6PPO - chains A and B of the 5 polymer chains in the assembly; structure by electron microscopy, 3.20 A resolution.

# Chain A
Name: Capsid protein VP1
Organism: Rhinovirus C
Notes: EC 3.4.22.29, 3.6.1.15, 3.4.22.28, 2.7.7.48
Reference sequence: E5D8F2 (E5D8F2_9ENTO); residues 1-279 here correspond to UniProt positions 568-846 (UniProt number = residue number + 567)
Chain sequence (279 residues; numbered 1 to 279; the number before each row is that of its first residue):
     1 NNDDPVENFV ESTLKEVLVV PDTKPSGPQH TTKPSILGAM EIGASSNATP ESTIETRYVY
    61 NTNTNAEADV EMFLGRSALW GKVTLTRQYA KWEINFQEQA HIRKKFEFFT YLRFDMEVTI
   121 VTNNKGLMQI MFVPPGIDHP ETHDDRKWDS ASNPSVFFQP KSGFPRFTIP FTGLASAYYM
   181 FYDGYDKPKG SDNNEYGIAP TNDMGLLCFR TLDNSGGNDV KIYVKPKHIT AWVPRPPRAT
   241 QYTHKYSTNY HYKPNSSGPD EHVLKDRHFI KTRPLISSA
Disordered / not traced: 1-18
Construct notes: variant Lys125 (Thr692 in E5D8F2)
Swiss-Prot annotation at these positions:
  - site: Ala279 (Cleavage)

# Chain B
Name: Capsid protein VP3
Organism: Rhinovirus C
Notes: EC 3.4.22.29, 3.6.1.15, 3.4.22.28, 2.7.7.48
Reference sequence: E5D8F2 (E5D8F2_9ENTO); residues 1-235 here correspond to UniProt positions 333-567 (UniProt number = residue number + 332)
Chain sequence (235 residues; each row starts with the number of its first residue):
     1 GLPTRLPSGS QQFMTTEDEQ SPNILPGFHP SKKIHIPGMI TNVMHMARVD SFIPINNIQG
    61 EVGKVSMYYI TVTKKTVTER ILVLPLEMSN TLFATTLLGE VLNYYANWSG SITITFMCVC
   121 DAFSTGKFLV AYTPPGGKLP EDRKQAMLGV HIIWDLGLQS SCTIVVPWIS SGFYRRTKAD
   181 SFTHGGYVSL WYQTAFVPPV SGGTGSILAT CSACPDMSVR MLRDSPMMEQ KNELQ
Swiss-Prot annotation at these positions:
  - region: Glu233 to Gln235 (Amphipathic alpha-helix)

# How chain A and chain B interact
Residue-residue contacts - 189 pairs, chain A then chain B:
  Val20(A) - Asp216(B)
  Val20(A) - Met217(B)
  Pro21(A) - Pro215(B)
  Pro21(A) - Asp216(B)
  Ile36(A) - Cys162(B)  hydrophobic
  Ile36(A) - Thr163(B)  hydrogen bond (backbone-backbone)
  Ile36(A) - Val165(B)  hydrophobic
  Leu37(A) - Gln159(B)
  Leu37(A) - Ser161(B)
  Gly38(A) - Gln159(B)
  Gly38(A) - Ser161(B)
  Ala39(A) - Ser161(B)
  Met40(A) - Phe52(B)  hydrophobic
  Met40(A) - Thr115(B)
  Met40(A) - Met117(B)  hydrophobic
  Met40(A) - Ser161(B)  hydrogen bond (backbone-side chain)
  Met40(A) - Thr210(B)
  Glu41(A) - Met117(B)
  Glu41(A) - Ser160(B)  hydrogen bond
  Ser45(A) - Arg48(B)
  Ser45(A) - Val49(B)
  Ser45(A) - Asp50(B)  hydrogen bond (side chain-backbone)
  Ser46(A) - Thr113(B)
  Ser46(A) - Thr163(B)
  Ala48(A) - Thr113(B)  hydrogen bond (backbone-side chain)
  Ala48(A) - Thr163(B)
  Ala48(A) - Val165(B)  hydrophobic
  Ala48(A) - Cys214(B)  hydrogen bond (backbone-side chain)
  Thr49(A) - Val165(B)
  Pro50(A) - Ser111(B)
  Pro50(A) - Val165(B)
  Pro50(A) - Cys214(B)
  Thr53(A) - Ile152(B)
  Thr53(A) - Val165(B)
  Ile54(A) - Val150(B)  hydrophobic
  Ile54(A) - Pro167(B)  hydrophobic
  Asn63(A) - Ser109(B)
  Asn63(A) - Tyr174(B)  hydrogen bond
  Asn63(A) - Ser218(B)  hydrogen bond
  Thr64(A) - Ser218(B)
  Thr64(A) - Val219(B)
  Asn65(A) - Asn42(B)
  Asn65(A) - Met44(B)
  Asn65(A) - Met217(B)  hydrogen bond (side chain-backbone)
  Asn65(A) - Ser218(B)
  Asn65(A) - Val219(B)  hydrogen bond (side chain-backbone)
  Glu67(A) - Tyr105(B)  hydrogen bond (backbone-side chain)
  Glu67(A) - Arg220(B)
  Glu67(A) - Met221(B)  hydrogen bond (side chain-backbone)
  Glu67(A) - Leu222(B)  hydrogen bond (side chain-backbone)
  Ala68(A) - Asn42(B)
  Ala68(A) - Val43(B)  hydrogen bond (backbone-backbone)
  Ala68(A) - Met44(B)  hydrophobic
  Ala68(A) - Tyr105(B)
  Ala68(A) - Val219(B)  hydrophobic
  Asp69(A) - Thr41(B)
  Asp69(A) - Asn42(B)
  Val70(A) - Ile40(B)
  Val70(A) - Thr41(B)  hydrogen bond (backbone-backbone)
  Met72(A) - Leu222(B)
  Phe73(A) - Tyr104(B)  hydrophobic
  Phe73(A) - Tyr105(B)
  Phe73(A) - Leu222(B)
  Arg76(A) - Thr15(B)
  Arg76(A) - Thr16(B)  hydrogen bond
  Arg76(A) - Leu222(B)  hydrogen bond (side chain-backbone)
  Ser77(A) - Phe13(B)
  Ser77(A) - Thr15(B)
  Gln97(A) - Leu234(B)
  Glu98(A) - Gln230(B)  hydrogen bond (backbone-side chain)
  Glu98(A) - Glu233(B)
  Glu98(A) - Leu234(B)
  Gln99(A) - Gln230(B)
  Ala100(A) - Met228(B)
  Ala100(A) - Glu229(B)
  Ala100(A) - Gln230(B)  hydrogen bond (backbone-side chain)
  His101(A) - Asp224(B)
  His101(A) - Met228(B)  hydrogen bond (side chain-backbone)
  Arg103(A) - Leu234(B)
  Lys104(A) - Glu100(B)  salt bridge
  Lys104(A) - Tyr104(B)
  Lys104(A) - Met227(B)
  Lys104(A) - Met228(B)
  Lys105(A) - Tyr104(B)
  Phe108(A) - Met46(B)  hydrophobic
  Phe108(A) - Glu100(B)
  Phe108(A) - Val101(B)  hydrophobic
  Phe108(A) - Tyr104(B)  hydrophobic
  Phe109(A) - Ile40(B)  hydrophobic
  Tyr111(A) - Ile36(B)  hydrophobic
  Arg113(A) - Pro30(B)
  Arg113(A) - Ser31(B)  hydrogen bond (side chain-backbone)
  Arg113(A) - Lys32(B)
  Arg113(A) - Lys33(B)
  Glu117(A) - Glu19(B)
  Glu117(A) - Ser21(B)  hydrogen bond
  Thr119(A) - Phe13(B)
  Val121(A) - Phe13(B)  hydrophobic
  Phe132(A) - Ile24(B)  hydrophobic
  Phe132(A) - Leu25(B)  hydrophobic
  Pro154(A) - Ile24(B)  hydrophobic
  Pro154(A) - Leu25(B)  hydrophobic
  Phe164(A) - Phe13(B)  hydrophobic
  Arg166(A) - Phe13(B)
  Arg166(A) - Glu17(B)  salt bridge
  Arg166(A) - Glu19(B)
  Arg166(A) - Ser21(B)
  Arg166(A) - Pro22(B)
  Phe167(A) - Pro22(B)
  Phe167(A) - Ile24(B)  hydrophobic
  Thr168(A) - Ser21(B)  hydrogen bond
  Thr168(A) - Pro22(B)  hydrogen bond (backbone-backbone)
  Thr168(A) - Asn23(B)
  Thr168(A) - Ile24(B)  hydrogen bond (backbone-backbone)
  Ile169(A) - Ile24(B)  hydrophobic
  Pro170(A) - Asn23(B)
  Pro170(A) - Ile24(B)
  Pro170(A) - Phe28(B)  hydrophobic
  Phe171(A) - Phe28(B)
  Phe171(A) - Pro30(B)
  Phe171(A) - Ser31(B)
  Thr172(A) - Phe28(B)
  Ala175(A) - Ser31(B)  hydrogen bond (backbone-side chain)
  Ser176(A) - Lys32(B)
  Ser176(A) - Lys33(B)
  Ser176(A) - Ile34(B)  hydrogen bond (side chain-backbone)
  Ser176(A) - Ile36(B)
  Tyr223(A) - Phe13(B)  hydrophobic
  Lys225(A) - Glu17(B)  hydrogen bond (side chain-backbone)
  Lys225(A) - Asp18(B)  salt bridge
  Lys227(A) - Ser21(B)  hydrogen bond
  Thr230(A) - Lys33(B)  hydrogen bond
  Thr230(A) - Met39(B)
  Ala231(A) - Met39(B)
  Ala231(A) - Ile40(B)  hydrogen bond (backbone-backbone)
  Trp232(A) - Lys33(B)
  Trp232(A) - Ile34(B)
  Trp232(A) - Ile36(B)
  Trp232(A) - Pro37(B)
  Trp232(A) - Gly38(B)
  Trp232(A) - Met39(B)  hydrogen bond (backbone-backbone)
  Val233(A) - Pro37(B)
  Pro234(A) - Gly38(B)
  Pro234(A) - Ile40(B)  hydrophobic
  Pro234(A) - Met46(B)  hydrophobic
  Arg235(A) - Met46(B)
  Pro237(A) - Leu97(B)
  Pro237(A) - Glu100(B)
  Arg238(A) - Glu100(B)
  Thr240(A) - Met228(B)
  Gln241(A) - Glu229(B)
  Tyr242(A) - Met228(B)  hydrophobic
  Tyr242(A) - Asn232(B)
  Tyr242(A) - Leu234(B)
  Thr243(A) - Asn232(B)
  Thr243(A) - Leu234(B)
  His244(A) - Gln235(B)
  Tyr252(A) - Asn232(B)
  Arg267(A) - Asn232(B)  hydrogen bond
  Phe269(A) - Met227(B)
  Phe269(A) - Met228(B)  hydrophobic
  Phe269(A) - Glu229(B)
  Ile270(A) - Val62(B)  hydrophobic
  Ile270(A) - Met67(B)  hydrophobic
  Ile270(A) - Thr91(B)
  Lys271(A) - Asn57(B)  hydrogen bond (backbone-side chain)
  Lys271(A) - Thr91(B)  hydrogen bond (backbone-side chain)
  Lys271(A) - Met227(B)
  Thr272(A) - Val62(B)
  Arg273(A) - Ile55(B)  hydrogen bond (side chain-backbone)
  Arg273(A) - Asn57(B)  hydrogen bond
  Arg273(A) - Ile58(B)
  Arg273(A) - Leu82(B)
  Arg273(A) - Val83(B)  hydrogen bond (side chain-backbone)
  Arg273(A) - Leu92(B)
  Ile276(A) - Ile55(B)
  Ile276(A) - Asn56(B)
  Ile276(A) - Ile58(B)  hydrophobic
  Ile276(A) - Ile70(B)  hydrophobic
  Ile276(A) - Ile81(B)
  Ser277(A) - Arg80(B)  hydrogen bond (backbone-side chain)
  Ser277(A) - Ile81(B)
  Ser277(A) - Leu82(B)
  Ser277(A) - Val83(B)
  Ser278(A) - Arg80(B)
  Ala279(A) - Val83(B)
  Ala279(A) - Pro85(B)
  Ala279(A) - Leu139(B)
  Ala279(A) - Tyr187(B)
Also at the interface, not in a pair above, chain A (85 interface residues in all): Thr23, Asn61, Leu174, Pro236, Lys245
Also at the interface, not in a pair above, chain B (93 interface residues in all): Met14, Gln59, Leu84, Thr95, His151, Ser225, Lys231

# In short
85 residues of chain A and 93 residues of chain B are in contact; the contacts include 39 hydrogen bonds and 3
salt bridges. Polar contacts include Lys104(A)-Glu100(B), Arg166(A)-Glu17(B) and Lys225(A)-Asp18(B).
Chain A is Capsid protein VP1 and chain B is Capsid protein VP3, both from Rhinovirus C; the structure,
Rhinovirus C15 complexed with domain I of receptor CDHR3, was determined by electron microscopy, deposited
together with 6PSF.
